3RR4 - chain A; structure by X-ray diffraction, 1.68 A resolution.

== Chain A ==
Molecule: Queuine tRNA-ribosyltransferase
From: Zymomonas mobilis
Notes: EC 2.4.2.29
Reference sequence: P28720 (TGT_ZYMMO); residues 1-386 here = UniProt positions 1-386
Amino-acid sequence (386 residues; each row starts with the number of its first residue):
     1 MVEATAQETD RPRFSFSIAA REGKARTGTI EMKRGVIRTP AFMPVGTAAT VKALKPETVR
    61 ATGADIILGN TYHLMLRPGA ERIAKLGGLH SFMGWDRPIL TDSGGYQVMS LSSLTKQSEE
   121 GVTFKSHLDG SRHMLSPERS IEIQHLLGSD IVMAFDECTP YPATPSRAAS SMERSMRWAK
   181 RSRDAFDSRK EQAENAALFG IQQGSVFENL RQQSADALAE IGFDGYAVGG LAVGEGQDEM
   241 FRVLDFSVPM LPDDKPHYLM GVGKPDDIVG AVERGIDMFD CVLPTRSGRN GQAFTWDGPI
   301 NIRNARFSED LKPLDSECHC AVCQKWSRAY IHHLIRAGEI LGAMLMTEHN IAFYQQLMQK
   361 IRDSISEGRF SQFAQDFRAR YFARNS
Not modelled in the structure: 1-10, 113, 128-130, 383-386
Construct notes: cloning artifact (312)
Ion coordination: Zn2+: Cys-318, Cys-320, Cys-323, His-349
Small-molecule neighbours: HRD (2,6-bis(methylamino)-1,7-dihydro-8H-imidazo[4,5-g]quinazolin-8-one): Asp-102, Ser-103, Gly-104, Tyr-106, Asp-156, Cys-158, Ile-201, Gln-203, Gly-229, Gly-230, Leu-231, Ala-232, Val-233, Met-260, Gly-261
Swiss-Prot annotation at these positions:
  - region (RNA binding): Gly-261 to Asp-267, Thr-285 to Arg-289
  - active site: Asp-102 (Proton acceptor), Asp-280 (Nucleophile)
  - binding site (substrate): Asp-102 to Tyr-106, Asp-156, Gln-203, Gly-230
  - binding site (Zn(2+)): Cys-318, Cys-320, Cys-323, His-349
  - mutagenesis: Ser-103 (S103A: Strongly reduces activity), Asp-156 (D156A: Abolishes catalytic activity), Asp-280 (D280N: Abolishes catalytic activity)

== Overview ==
Chain A binds compound HRD. The Zn2+ site is built by Cys-318, Cys-320, Cys-323 and His-349. From UniProt:
active-site residues Asp-102 and Asp-280, 8 substrate-binding residues, 4 Zn2+-binding residues and 3
mutagenesis sites.
Chain A is Queuine tRNA-ribosyltransferase (Zymomonas mobilis); the structure, tRNA-Guanine Transglycosylase
in complex with N-Methyl-lin-Benzoguanine Inhibitor, was determined by X-ray diffraction, deposited together
with 3TLL, 3SM0 and 3S1G.
